Entry 8RPF (X-ray diffraction, 2.00 A resolution); this record covers chain A.

# Chain A
Protein: alcohol oxidase
From: Sphingobacterium daejeonense
Notes: EC 1.1.3.7
Amino-acid sequence (555 residues; each row starts with the number of its first residue; numbers below 1 keep their minus sign (Met-20 is residue -20)):
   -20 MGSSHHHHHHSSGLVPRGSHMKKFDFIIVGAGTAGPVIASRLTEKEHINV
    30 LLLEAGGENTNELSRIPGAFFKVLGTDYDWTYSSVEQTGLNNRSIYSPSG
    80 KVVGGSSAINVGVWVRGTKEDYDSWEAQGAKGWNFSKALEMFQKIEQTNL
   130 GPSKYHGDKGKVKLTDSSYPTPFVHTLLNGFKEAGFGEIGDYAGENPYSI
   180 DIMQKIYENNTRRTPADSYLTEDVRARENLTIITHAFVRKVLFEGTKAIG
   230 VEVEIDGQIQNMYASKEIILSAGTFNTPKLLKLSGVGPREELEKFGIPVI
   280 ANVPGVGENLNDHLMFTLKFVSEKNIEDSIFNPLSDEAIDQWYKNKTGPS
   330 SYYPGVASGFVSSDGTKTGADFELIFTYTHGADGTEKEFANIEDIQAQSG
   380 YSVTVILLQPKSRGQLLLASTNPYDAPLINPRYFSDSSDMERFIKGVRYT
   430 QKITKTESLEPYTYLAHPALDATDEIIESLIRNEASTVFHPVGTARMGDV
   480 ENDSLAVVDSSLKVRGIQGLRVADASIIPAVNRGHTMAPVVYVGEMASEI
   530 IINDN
Unresolved in the structure: -20 to 0
Small-molecule neighbours:
  - 1-butanol (1BO), molecule 1: Ser62, Ser63, Val64, Ala405, Pro406, Leu407, Ile408
  - 1-butanol (1BO), molecule 2: Arg218, Ile238, Asn401, Pro402, Tyr403
  - FAD (flavin-adenine dinucleotide): Val8, Gly9, Ala10, Gly11, Thr12, Ala13, Leu32, Glu33, Ala34, Leu53, Trp59, Pro77, Ser78, Gly79, Lys80, Val81, Gly83, Gly84, Ser85, Ser86, Ile88, Asn89, Val90, Gly91, Val92, Ala215, Phe216, Val217, Ser250, Ala251, Gly252, Asn255, Leu259, Phe468, His469, Asp503, Ala504, His514, Thr515, Met516, Ala517, Val519
  - hexane-1,6-diol (HEZ): Val90, Val92, Met294, Ile354, Thr356, Thr383, Val467, Phe468, His469, His514
What the authors report for this chain:
  - binding site for hexane-1,6-diol: Val90, Phe468, His469, His514
  - catalytic residues: His469 (proposed by the authors, not directly observed)

# In short
Bound to chain A: 1-butanol, flavin-adenine dinucleotide and hexane-1,6-diol. The paper reports the catalytic
residue His469; a binding site for hexane-1,6-diol at Val90, Phe468 and His469 among others.
Chain A is alcohol oxidase (Sphingobacterium daejeonense); the structure, Crystal structure of an
alcohol-oxidase from Sphingobacterium daejeonense, was determined by X-ray diffraction together with 8RPG from
the same study.
